2IAJ - chains A and B; structure by X-ray diffraction, 2.50 A resolution.

[Chain A]
Protein: Reverse transcriptase/ribonuclease H (p66 RT)
Source organism: Human immunodeficiency virus type 1 BH10
Notes: EC 2.7.7.49; fragment: p66
Reference sequence: P03366 (POL_HV1B1); residues 1-560 here correspond to UniProt positions 599-1158 (UniProt number = residue number + 598)
Sequence (560 residues; numbered 1 to 560; the number before each row is that of its first residue):
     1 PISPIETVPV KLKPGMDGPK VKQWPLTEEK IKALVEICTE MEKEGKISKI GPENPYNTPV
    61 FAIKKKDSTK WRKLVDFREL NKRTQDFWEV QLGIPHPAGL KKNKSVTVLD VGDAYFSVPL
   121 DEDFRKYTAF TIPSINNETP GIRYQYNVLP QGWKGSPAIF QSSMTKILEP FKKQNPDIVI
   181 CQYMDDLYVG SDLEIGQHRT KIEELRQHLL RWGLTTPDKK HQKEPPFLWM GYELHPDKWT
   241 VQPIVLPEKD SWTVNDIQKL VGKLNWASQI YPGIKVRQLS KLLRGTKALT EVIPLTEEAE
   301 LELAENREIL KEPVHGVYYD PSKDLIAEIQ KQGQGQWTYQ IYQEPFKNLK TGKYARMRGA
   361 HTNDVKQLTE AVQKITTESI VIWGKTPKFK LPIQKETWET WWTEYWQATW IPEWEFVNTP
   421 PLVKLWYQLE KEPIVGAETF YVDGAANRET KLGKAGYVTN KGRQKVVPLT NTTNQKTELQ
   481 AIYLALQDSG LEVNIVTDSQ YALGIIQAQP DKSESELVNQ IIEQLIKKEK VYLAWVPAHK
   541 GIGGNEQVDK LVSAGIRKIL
Not modelled in the structure: 552-560
Construct notes: engineered mutation Asn103 (Lys701 in P03366), Cys181 (Tyr779 in P03366), Ser280 (Cys878 in P03366)
Metal / ion sites: Na+: Lys101, Asn103, Tyr188; Mn2+ site 1: Asp110, Asp185, Asp186 (together with ATP); Mn2+ site 2: Asp110, Val111, Asp185 (together with ATP); Mn2+ site 3: Asp443, Glu478, Asp498
Small-molecule neighbours: ATP (adenosine-5'-triphosphate): Asp110, Val111, Gly112, Asp113, Ala114, Tyr115, Gln151, Tyr183, Met184, Asp185, Asp186, Lys219, Met230
UniProt features mapped onto this chain:
  - binding site (Mg(2+)): Asp186
  - site: Trp402 (Essential for RT p66/p51 heterodimerization)

[Chain B]
Protein: Reverse transcriptase/ribonuclease H; p51 RT
Source organism: Human immunodeficiency virus type 1 BH10
Notes: EC 2.7.7.49; fragment: p51
Reference sequence: P03366 (POL_HV1B1); residues 1-447 here correspond to UniProt positions 599-1045 (UniProt number = residue number + 598)
Sequence (447 residues; each row starts with the number of its first residue):
     1 PISPIETVPV KLKPGMDGPK VKQWPLTEEK IKALVEICTE MEKEGKISKI GPENPYNTPV
    61 FAIKKKDSTK WRKLVDFREL NKRTQDFWEV QLGIPHPAGL KKNKSVTVLD VGDAYFSVPL
   121 DEDFRKYTAF TIPSINNETP GIRYQYNVLP QGWKGSPAIF QSSMTKILEP FKKQNPDIVI
   181 CQYMDDLYVG SDLEIGQHRT KIEELRQHLL RWGLTTPDKK HQKEPPFLWM GYELHPDKWT
   241 VQPIVLPEKD SWTVNDIQKL VGKLNWASQI YPGIKVRQLS KLLRGTKALT EVIPLTEEAE
   301 LELAENREIL KEPVHGVYYD PSKDLIAEIQ KQGQGQWTYQ IYQEPFKNLK TGKYARMRGA
   361 HTNDVKQLTE AVQKITTESI VIWGKTPKFK LPIQKETWET WWTEYWQATW IPEWEFVNTP
   421 PLVKLWYQLE KEPIVGAETF YVDGAAN
Not modelled in the structure: 220-231, 428-447
Construct notes: engineered mutation Asn103 (Lys701 in P03366), Cys181 (Tyr779 in P03366), Ser280 (Cys878 in P03366)
UniProt features mapped onto this chain:
  - binding site (Mg(2+)): Asp186
  - site: Trp402 (Essential for RT p66/p51 heterodimerization)

[Chain A / chain B interface]
Residue-residue contacts (105; chain A residue first):
  Val8(A) - Glu53(B)
  Pro9(A) - Glu53(B)
  Gln85(A) - Glu53(B)  hydrogen bond (side chain-backbone)
  Asp86(A) - Lys20(B)  salt bridge
  Asp86(A) - Pro55(B)
  Phe87(A) - Pro52(B)
  Trp88(A) - Val21(B)
  Trp88(A) - Pro52(B)  hydrogen bond (backbone-backbone)
  Trp88(A) - Asn54(B)
  Trp88(A) - Pro55(B)
  Trp88(A) - Asn57(B)
  Trp88(A) - Thr131(B)  hydrogen bond
  Trp88(A) - Arg143(B)
  Gln91(A) - Asn137(B)
  Gly93(A) - Asn137(B)
  Pro95(A) - Asn136(B)
  Pro95(A) - Asn137(B)
  His96(A) - Asn136(B)  hydrogen bond (backbone-side chain)
  Gly99(A) - Asn136(B)
  Gly99(A) - Glu138(B)
  Ala158(A) - Pro52(B)
  Gln161(A) - Pro140(B)
  Ser162(A) - Pro52(B)
  Thr165(A) - Pro140(B)
  Glu169(A) - Lys49(B)  salt bridge
  Lys172(A) - Thr139(B)
  Cys181(A) - Glu138(B)
  Gln182(A) - Glu138(B)  hydrogen bond (backbone-backbone)
  Gln182(A) - Pro140(B)
  Met357(A) - Gln394(B)
  Gln373(A) - Glu396(B)
  Gln373(A) - Thr397(B)  hydrogen bond
  Gln373(A) - Thr400(B)
  Thr376(A) - Thr400(B)
  Thr376(A) - Trp401(B)
  Thr377(A) - Pro25(B)
  Thr377(A) - Thr400(B)
  Ile380(A) - Leu26(B)
  Ile380(A) - Thr27(B)
  Val381(A) - Pro25(B)  hydrophobic
  Val381(A) - Ile135(B)
  Val381(A) - Asn136(B)  hydrogen bond (backbone-backbone)
  Val381(A) - Asn137(B)
  Ile382(A) - Ile135(B)
  Ile382(A) - Asn136(B)
  Trp383(A) - Ile135(B)
  Gly384(A) - Thr27(B)
  Gly384(A) - Glu28(B)  hydrogen bond (backbone-backbone)
  Lys385(A) - Glu28(B)  salt bridge
  Trp402(A) - Lys331(B)  hydrogen bond (backbone-side chain)
  Tyr405(A) - Lys331(B)  hydrogen bond (backbone-side chain)
  Trp406(A) - Lys331(B)
  Trp406(A) - Thr419(B)  hydrogen bond (side chain-backbone)
  Gln407(A) - Lys331(B)  hydrogen bond (backbone-side chain)
  Gln407(A) - Asp364(B)
  Gln407(A) - Pro392(B)
  Gln407(A) - Ile393(B)
  Gln407(A) - Asn418(B)
  Gln407(A) - Thr419(B)  hydrogen bond
  Ala408(A) - Trp337(B)  hydrophobic
  Ala408(A) - Asp364(B)
  Ala408(A) - Leu368(B)  hydrophobic
  Ala408(A) - Pro392(B)  hydrogen bond (backbone-backbone)
  Ala408(A) - Ile393(B)
  Thr409(A) - Asp364(B)  hydrogen bond (backbone-side chain)
  Trp410(A) - Thr362(B)
  Trp410(A) - Asn363(B)
  Trp410(A) - Trp401(B)  hydrophobic
  Trp410(A) - Tyr405(B)
  Pro412(A) - Trp401(B)  hydrophobic
  Pro433(A) - Asn255(B)
  Pro433(A) - Leu289(B)  hydrophobic
  Ile434(A) - Thr290(B)  hydrogen bond (backbone-side chain)
  Val435(A) - Thr290(B)
  Thr439(A) - Ala288(B)
  Thr439(A) - Leu289(B)  hydrogen bond (side chain-backbone)
  Tyr441(A) - Gln258(B)
  Tyr441(A) - Thr286(B)
  Tyr441(A) - Lys287(B)  hydrogen bond (side chain-backbone)
  Tyr441(A) - Leu289(B)
  Val458(A) - Thr286(B)
  Thr459(A) - Thr286(B)
  Asn460(A) - Thr286(B)
  Asn460(A) - Lys287(B)
  Asn460(A) - Ala288(B)
  Asn494(A) - Leu289(B)
  Val496(A) - Leu289(B)  hydrophobic
  Gln500(A) - Pro421(B)
  Tyr532(A) - Asn255(B)  hydrogen bond
  Tyr532(A) - Lys259(B)  hydrogen bond
  Tyr532(A) - Leu289(B)  hydrophobic
  Val536(A) - Gln258(B)
  Pro537(A) - Asn265(B)
  Lys540(A) - Val276(B)
  Lys540(A) - Arg277(B)
  Lys540(A) - Ser280(B)
  Gly541(A) - Ser280(B)
  Ile542(A) - Leu283(B)  hydrophobic
  Gly543(A) - Leu283(B)  hydrogen bond (backbone-backbone)
  Gly543(A) - Gly285(B)
  Gly544(A) - Gly285(B)  hydrogen bond (backbone-backbone)
  Gly544(A) - Thr286(B)
  Glu546(A) - Arg284(B)
  Gln547(A) - Gly285(B)
  Gln547(A) - Thr286(B)
Interface residues without a listed pair, chain A (66 interface residues in all): Ile94, Leu100, Ile159, Ile180, Glu370, Gly436, Ala534, Trp535
Interface residues without a listed pair, chain B (58 interface residues in all): Val254, Gly262, His361, Val365, Val417, Pro420

[Overview]
66 residues of chain A and 58 residues of chain B are in contact, with 22 hydrogen bonds and 3 salt bridges.
Polar contacts include Asp86(A)-Lys20(B), Glu169(A)-Lys49(B) and Lys385(A)-Glu28(B). Ligands of chain A: ATP.
Here chain A is Reverse transcriptase/ribonuclease H (p66 RT) and chain B is Reverse
transcriptase/ribonuclease H; p51 RT, both from Human immunodeficiency virus type 1 BH10. Entry 2IAJ (Crystal
Structure of K103N/Y181C Mutant HIV-1 Reverse Transcriptase (RT) in Complex with ATP) was determined by X-ray
diffraction, deposited together with 2IC3.
